8PHR - chains S and V of the 42 polymer chains in the assembly; structure by electron microscopy, 2.65 A resolution.

== Chain S ==
Molecule: Major capsid protein
Source organism: Borreliella burgdorferi B31
Sequence (319 residues; row label = number of the first residue in the row):
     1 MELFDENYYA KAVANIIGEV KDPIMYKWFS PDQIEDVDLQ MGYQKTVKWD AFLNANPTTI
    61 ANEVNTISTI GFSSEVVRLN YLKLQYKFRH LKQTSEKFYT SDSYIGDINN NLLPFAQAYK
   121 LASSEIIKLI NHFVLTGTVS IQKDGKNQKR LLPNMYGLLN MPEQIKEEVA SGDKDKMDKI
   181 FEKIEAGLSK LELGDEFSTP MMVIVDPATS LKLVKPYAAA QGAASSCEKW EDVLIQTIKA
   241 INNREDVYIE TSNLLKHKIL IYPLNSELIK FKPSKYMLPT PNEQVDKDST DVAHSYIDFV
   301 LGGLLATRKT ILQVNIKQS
Not modelled in the structure: 1-2, 219-222

== Chain V ==
Molecule: Decorator protein P03
Source organism: Borreliella burgdorferi B31
Sequence (185 residues; row label = number of the first residue in the row):
     1 MSDITKIKQE FDKKVAEIQA LMKNPQQDSG LLSNSIDFRD QNLIFSNSGG VCTSSKDKIE
    61 NYPAKGYPYK RGVKLSFGDG TTELEVEAGG GDDLYGVCSD IDEFSGMATV IPITNNFTGY
   121 LTLKKDGQNG VNPGDKLNFN QHGELEKVTG AQKSVNAIAL SKAHKLTEDL FIVLASVFGN
   181 RAIKG
Not modelled in the structure: 1-19, 126-130, 149-153, 183-185

== Interface between chain S and chain V ==
Contacting residue pairs - 26 pairs, chain S then chain V:
  Lys-87(S) / Thr-53(V)  hydrogen bond (side chain-backbone)
  Arg-89(S) / Ser-48(V)
  Ile-108(S) / Asn-24(V)  hydrogen bond (backbone-side chain)
  Asn-109(S) / Lys-23(V)
  Asn-109(S) / Asn-24(V)  hydrogen bond (backbone-side chain)
  Asn-110(S) / Lys-23(V)  hydrogen bond
  Asn-110(S) / Ile-101(V)
  Asn-110(S) / Asp-102(V)
  Asn-111(S) / Asn-24(V)
  Asn-111(S) / Ser-46(V)  hydrogen bond
  Glu-125(S) / Phe-38(V)
  Lys-128(S) / Ser-35(V)  hydrogen bond (side chain-backbone)
  Lys-128(S) / Ile-36(V)  hydrogen bond (side chain-backbone)
  Leu-129(S) / Phe-38(V)  hydrophobic
  His-132(S) / Phe-38(V)
  His-132(S) / Arg-39(V)  hydrogen bond
  Ile-141(S) / Arg-39(V)
  Ile-141(S) / Asp-40(V)  hydrogen bond (backbone-backbone)
  Gln-142(S) / Arg-39(V)
  Gln-142(S) / Asp-40(V)
  Lys-143(S) / Asp-37(V)
  Lys-143(S) / Arg-39(V)
  Lys-143(S) / Asp-40(V)
  Asn-253(S) / Ile-36(V)
  Leu-254(S) / Arg-39(V)
  Asp-286(S) / Ser-55(V)
Other interface residues (no listed pair), chain S (17 interface residues in all): Ser-140
Other interface residues (no listed pair), chain V (17 interface residues in all): Asn-42, Ser-54, Asp-100

== Summary ==
The chain S/chain V interface involves 17 residues from each chain; the contacts include 9 hydrogen bonds.
Polar pairs include Lys-87(S)/Thr-53(V), Ile-108(S)/Asn-24(V) and Asn-109(S)/Asn-24(V).
Here chain S is Major capsid protein and chain V is Decorator protein P03, both from Borreliella burgdorferi
B31. Entry 8PHR (Middle part of the Borrelia bacteriophage BB1 procapsid, tenfold-symmetrized outer shell) was
determined by electron microscopy, deposited together with 8PHP, 8PHQ and 8PHS.
